Entry 4GW6 (X-ray diffraction, 2.65 A resolution); this record covers chain A.

Chain A:
Name: Gag-Pol polyprotein
Source organism: Human immunodeficiency virus type 1 (NEW YORK-5 ISOLATE)
Notes: EC 3.4.23.16, 2.7.7.49, 2.7.7.7, 3.1.26.13, 3.1.13.2
UniProtKB: P12497 (POL_HV1N5); residues 50-212 here correspond to UniProt positions 1197-1359 (UniProt number = residue number + 1147)
Sequence (163 residues; numbered 50 to 212; the number before each row is that of its first residue):
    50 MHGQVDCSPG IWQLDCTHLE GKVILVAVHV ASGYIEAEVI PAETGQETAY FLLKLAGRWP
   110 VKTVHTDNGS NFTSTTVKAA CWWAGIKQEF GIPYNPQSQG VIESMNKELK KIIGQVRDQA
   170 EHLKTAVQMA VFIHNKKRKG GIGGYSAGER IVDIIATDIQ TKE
Unresolved in the structure: 50-54, 143-151, 191-192, 210-212
Sequence notes: conflict Lys185 (Phe1332 in P12497)
Ligand contacts:
  - arsenic (ARS), molecule 1: Asp64, Cys65, Leu74, Glu92, Thr97, Asn120
  - arsenic (ARS), molecule 2: Cys130, Ile135, Gln137
  - LF2 ((2S)-[6-bromo-4-(4-chlorophenyl)-2-methylquinolin-3-yl](tert-butoxy)ethanoic acid): Gln95, Ala98, Tyr99, Leu102, Thr125, Ala128, Ala129, Trp132, Gln168, Ala169, Glu170, His171, Lys173, Thr174, Met178
Curated features (UniProtKB/Swiss-Prot):
  - binding site (Mg(2+)): Asp64, Asp116, Glu152
What the authors report for this chain:
  - binding site for LF2: Ala128, Glu170, His171, Thr174
  - mutagenesis - A128T: unchanged catalytic activity

Overview:
Chain A binds arsenic and compound LF2. UniProt lists 3 Mg2+-binding residues. The paper reports a binding
site for LF2 at Ala128, Glu170 and His171 among others; A128T leaves catalytic activity unchanged.
Chain A is Gag-Pol polyprotein (Human immunodeficiency virus type 1 (NEW YORK-5 ISOLATE)); the structure,
HIV-1 Integrase Catalytic Core Domain Complexed with Allosteric Inhibitor, was determined by X-ray diffraction
(same publication as 4GVM and 4JLH).
